Entry 5UHD (X-ray diffraction, 4.01 A resolution (low resolution: residue-level contacts below are approximate; hydrogen-bond / salt-bridge calls are withheld)); this record covers chains C and H of the 8 polymer chains in the assembly.

# Chain C
Protein: DNA-directed RNA polymerase subunit beta
Source organism: Mycobacterium tuberculosis (strain ATCC 25618 / H37Rv)
Notes: EC 2.7.7.6
UniProtKB: P9WGY9 (RPOB_MYCTU); residues 1-1178 here = UniProt positions 1-1178
Amino-acid sequence (1178 residues; numbered 1 to 1178; the number before each row is that of its first residue):
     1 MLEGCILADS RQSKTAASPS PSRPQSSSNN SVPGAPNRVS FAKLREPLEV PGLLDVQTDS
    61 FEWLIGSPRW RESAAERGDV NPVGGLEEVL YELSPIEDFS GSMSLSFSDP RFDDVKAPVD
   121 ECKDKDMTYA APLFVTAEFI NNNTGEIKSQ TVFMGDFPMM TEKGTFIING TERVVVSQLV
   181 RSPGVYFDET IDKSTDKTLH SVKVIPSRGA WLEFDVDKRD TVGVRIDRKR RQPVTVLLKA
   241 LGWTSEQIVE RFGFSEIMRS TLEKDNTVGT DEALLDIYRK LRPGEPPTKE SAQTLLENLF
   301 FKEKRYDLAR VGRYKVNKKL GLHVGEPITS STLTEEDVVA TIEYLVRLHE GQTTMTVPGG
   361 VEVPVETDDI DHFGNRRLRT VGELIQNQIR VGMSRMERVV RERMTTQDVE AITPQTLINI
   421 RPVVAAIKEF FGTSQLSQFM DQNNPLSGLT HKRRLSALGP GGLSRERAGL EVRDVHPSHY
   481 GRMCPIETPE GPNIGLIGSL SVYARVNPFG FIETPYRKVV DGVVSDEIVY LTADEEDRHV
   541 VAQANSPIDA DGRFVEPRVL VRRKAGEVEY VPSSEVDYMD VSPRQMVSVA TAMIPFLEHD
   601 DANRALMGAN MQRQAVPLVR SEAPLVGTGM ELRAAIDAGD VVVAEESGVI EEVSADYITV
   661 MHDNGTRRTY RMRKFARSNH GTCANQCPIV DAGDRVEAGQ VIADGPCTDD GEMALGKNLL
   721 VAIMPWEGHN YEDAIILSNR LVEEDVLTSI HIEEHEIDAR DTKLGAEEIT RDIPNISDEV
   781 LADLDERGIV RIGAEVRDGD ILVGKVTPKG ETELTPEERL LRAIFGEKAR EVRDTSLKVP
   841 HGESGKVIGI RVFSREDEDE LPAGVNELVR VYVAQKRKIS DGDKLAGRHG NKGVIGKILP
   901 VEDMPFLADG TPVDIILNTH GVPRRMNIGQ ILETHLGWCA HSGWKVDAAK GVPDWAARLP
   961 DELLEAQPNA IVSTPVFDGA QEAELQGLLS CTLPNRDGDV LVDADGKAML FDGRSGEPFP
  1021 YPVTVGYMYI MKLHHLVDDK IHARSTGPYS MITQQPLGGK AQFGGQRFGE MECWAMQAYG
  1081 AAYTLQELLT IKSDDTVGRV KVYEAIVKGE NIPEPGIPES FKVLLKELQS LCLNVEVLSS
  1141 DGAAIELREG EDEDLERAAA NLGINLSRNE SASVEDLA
Unresolved in the structure: 1-27, 1154-1178
Small-molecule neighbours: rifampicin (RFP): Arg173, Val176, Ser434, Gln435, Leu436, Ser437, Gln438, Phe439, Met440, Asp441, His451, Arg454, Ser456, Leu458, Arg465, Pro489, Asn493, Ile497, Asn610, Arg613, His680
Swiss-Prot annotation at these positions:
  - natural variant: Val423 (V423A: In strain: vr1), Leu436 (L436P: In strain: vr2), Ser437 (S437T: In strain: vr3), Gln438 to Asp441 (sequence variant, change not given here; In strain: RJ49), Gln438 (Q438L: In strain: vr4), Phe439 (F439V: In strain: RJ37), Met440 to Asn443 (deletion: In strain: RJ55), Asp441 (D441V: In strain: vr3), Leu449 to Lys452 (sequence variant, change not given here; In strain: RJ48), His451 (H451D: In strain: vr5; H451L: In strain: SP28; H451N: In strain: vr6; H451P: In strain: vr8; H451Q: In strain: vr1; H451R: In strain: vr7), Ser456 (S456L: In strain: vr11 and RJ37; S456Q: In strain: vr9; S456W: In strain: vr10), Leu458 (L458P: In strain: vr12 and SP22)
  - mutagenesis: Glu138 (E138R: Weakens interaction with TRCF and CarD), Ile147 (I147A: Weakens interaction with TRCF and CarD), Lys148 (K148A: Does not affect association with TRCF, but weakens interaction with CarD), Ser149 (S149A: Does not affect association with TRCF, but weakens interaction with CarD)

# Chain H
Molecule: 23-nt DNA strand
Sequence (23 nucleotides; numbered 1 to 23; the number before each row is that of its first residue):
     1 TATAATGGGA GCTGTCACGG ATG

# Chain C / chain H interface
Contacting residue pairs (15):
  Arg181(C) - DG14(H)
  Trp211(C) - DT13(H)
  Trp211(C) - DG14(H)
  Asp227(C) - DG11(H)
  Arg282(C) - DG9(H)
  Arg305(C) - DA10(H)
  Arg305(C) - DG11(H)
  Ile370(C) - DG14(H)
  Asp371(C) - DG14(H)
  Arg376(C) - DG14(H)
  Arg398(C) - DG9(H)
  Leu463(C) - DG14(H)
  Arg467(C) - DT13(H)
  Arg467(C) - DT15(H)
  Val472(C) - DG14(H)
Other interface residues (no listed pair), chain C (17 interface residues in all): Ser207, Leu299, Gly461, Glu466, Glu471
Other interface residues (no listed pair), chain H (7 interface residues in all): DC16

# Summary
17 residues of chain C and 7 residues of chain H are in contact. Chain C binds rifampicin. UniProt lists 4
mutagenesis sites on chain C.
Here chain C is DNA-directed RNA polymerase subunit beta (Mycobacterium tuberculosis (strain ATCC 25618 /
H37Rv)) and chain H is a 23-nt DNA strand. Entry 5UHD (Crystal structure of Mycobacterium tuberculosis
transcription initiation complex containing 4nt RNA in complex with Rifampin) was determined by X-ray
diffraction, deposited together with 5UH5, 5UH6, 5UH8, 5UH9, 5UHA, 5UHB and 4 further entries.
